PDB entry 1A42 | X-ray diffraction, 2.25 A resolution | chain A

== Chain A ==
Protein: Carbonic anhydrase II
Source organism: Homo sapiens
Notes: EC 4.2.1.1
UniProtKB: P00918 (CAH2_HUMAN); the author numbering skips numbers that UniProt does not, so the offset changes along the chain: 2-125 = UniProt 1-124; 127-261 = UniProt 125-259
Amino-acid sequence (259 residues; numbered 2 to 261; 1 number in that range is skipped by the numbering (no residue carries it; nothing is unmodelled there); the number before each row is that of its first residue):
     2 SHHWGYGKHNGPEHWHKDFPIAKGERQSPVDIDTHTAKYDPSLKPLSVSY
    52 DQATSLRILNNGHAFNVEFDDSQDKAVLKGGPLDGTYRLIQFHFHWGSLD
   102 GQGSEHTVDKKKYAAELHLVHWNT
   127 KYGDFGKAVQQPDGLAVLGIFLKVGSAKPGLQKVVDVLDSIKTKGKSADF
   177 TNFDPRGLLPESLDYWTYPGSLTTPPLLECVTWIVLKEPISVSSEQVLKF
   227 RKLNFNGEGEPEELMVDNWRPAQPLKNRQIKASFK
Not modelled in the structure: 2-3, 261
Metal / ion sites: Zn2+: H94, H96, H119 (together with BRINZOLAMIDE); Hg2+: Q137, E205, C206
Residues lining bound ligands: BRINZOLAMIDE (BZU; (4R)-2-(2-ethoxyethyl)-4-(ethylamino)-3,4-dihydro-2H-thieno[3,2-e][1,2]thiazine-6-sulfonamide 1,1-dioxide): W5, N62, H64, Q92, H94, H96, E106, H119, V121, F131, V135, L141, V143, S197, L198, T199, T200, P201, P202, W209

== In short ==
Chain A binds BRINZOLAMIDE. H94, H96 and H119 form the Zn2+ site. The Hg2+ site is built by Q137, E205 and
C206.
Chain A is Carbonic anhydrase II (Homo sapiens); the structure, Human carbonic anhydrase II complexed with
brinzolamide, was determined by X-ray diffraction, deposited together with 2ZNC and 3ZNC.
